Entry 9JVP (electron microscopy, 2.15 A resolution); this record covers chains I and J of the 21 polymer chains in the assembly.

[Chain I (and J)]
Name: ATP-dependent Clp protease proteolytic subunit 2
Source organism: Mycobacterium tuberculosis H37Rv
Notes: EC 3.4.21.92; chain J of this document is another copy of the same molecule, construct and numbering; everything in this record applies to it too
UniProt: P9WPC3 (CLPP2_MYCTU); numbering as in UniProt (aligned over 31-210)
Amino-acid sequence (180 residues; numbered 31 to 210; the number before each row is that of its first residue):
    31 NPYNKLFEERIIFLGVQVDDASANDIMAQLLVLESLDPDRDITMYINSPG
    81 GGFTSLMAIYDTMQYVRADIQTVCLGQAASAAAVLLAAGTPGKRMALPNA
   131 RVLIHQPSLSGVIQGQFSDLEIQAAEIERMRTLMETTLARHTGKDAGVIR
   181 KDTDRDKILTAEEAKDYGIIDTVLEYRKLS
UniProt features mapped onto this chain:
  - active site: S110 (Nucleophile), H135
Residues lining bound ligands: bortezomib (BO2; N-[(1R)-1-(dihydroxyboryl)-3-methylbutyl]-N-(pyrazin-2-ylcarbonyl)-L-phenylalaninamide): G80, G81, G82, F83, L86, S110, A111, V114, H135, Q136, P137, S138, L139, S140, M160, M164

[Chain I / chain J interface]
Residue-residue contacts (58; chain I residue first):
  P32(I) with A58(J), hydrophobic
  Y33(I) with N54(J), hydrogen bond (side chain-backbone); D55(J), hydrogen bond
  K35(I) with V62(J); L66(J)
  L36(I) with A58(J), hydrophobic
  F43(I) with N54(J); M57(J), hydrophobic
  G45(I) with N54(J)
  Y75(I) with L61(J)
  N77(I) with A53(J); N54(J); M57(J); A88(J)
  P79(I) with D50(J)
  L105(I) with M57(J), hydrophobic; M87(J); A88(J); D91(J)
  G106(I) with T84(J); A88(J)
  Q107(I) with T84(J), hydrogen bond
  L127(I) with D91(J)
  P128(I) with D91(J)
  N129(I) with M87(J); Y90(J); D91(J), hydrogen bond (backbone-side chain); L163(J); R170(J)
  A130(I) with D91(J)
  R131(I) with T84(J); E156(J), salt bridge; M160(J)
  R185(I) with Q146(J), hydrogen bond; S148(J); D149(J), salt bridge; I152(J)
  D186(I) with I152(J); Q153(J), hydrogen bond
  I188(I) with I152(J), hydrophobic; E156(J)
  T190(I) with R159(J), hydrogen bond
  E205(I) with Y95(J)
  Y206(I) with D91(J), hydrogen bond; Q94(J); Y95(J), hydrophobic
  R207(I) with Y95(J), hydrogen bond; V96(J); R97(J)
  K208(I) with M93(J), hydrogen bond (side chain-backbone); Q94(J), hydrogen bond; Y95(J), hydrogen bond (backbone-backbone); V96(J), hydrogen bond (backbone-backbone); R97(J); A118(J)
  L209(I) with P68(J); D69(J); R97(J), hydrogen bond (backbone-backbone)
Interface residues without a listed pair, chain I (29 interface residues in all): V46, L204, S210
Interface residues without a listed pair, chain J (36 interface residues in all): A51, Q59, D99, T167

[Overview]
The interface between chain I and chain J involves 29 residues on one side and 36 on the other, with 14
hydrogen bonds and 2 salt bridges. Among the polar pairs are R131(I)-E156(J), R185(I)-D149(J) and
Y33(I)-N54(J). Bound to chain I: bortezomib.
Both chains are ATP-dependent Clp protease proteolytic subunit 2 (Mycobacterium tuberculosis H37Rv). Entry
9JVP (CryoEM structure of M. tuberculosis ClpC1P1P2 complex bound to bortezomib, conformation 3) was
determined by electron microscopy.
